9FY9 - chains D and H of the 5 polymer chains in the assembly; structure by electron microscopy, 3.30 A resolution.

== Chain D ==
Protein: Outer membrane usher protein FimD
From: Escherichia coli
Reference sequence: P30130 (FIMD_ECOLI); residues 1-833 here correspond to UniProt positions 46-878 (UniProt number = residue number + 45)
Sequence (847 residues; row label = number of the first residue in the row):
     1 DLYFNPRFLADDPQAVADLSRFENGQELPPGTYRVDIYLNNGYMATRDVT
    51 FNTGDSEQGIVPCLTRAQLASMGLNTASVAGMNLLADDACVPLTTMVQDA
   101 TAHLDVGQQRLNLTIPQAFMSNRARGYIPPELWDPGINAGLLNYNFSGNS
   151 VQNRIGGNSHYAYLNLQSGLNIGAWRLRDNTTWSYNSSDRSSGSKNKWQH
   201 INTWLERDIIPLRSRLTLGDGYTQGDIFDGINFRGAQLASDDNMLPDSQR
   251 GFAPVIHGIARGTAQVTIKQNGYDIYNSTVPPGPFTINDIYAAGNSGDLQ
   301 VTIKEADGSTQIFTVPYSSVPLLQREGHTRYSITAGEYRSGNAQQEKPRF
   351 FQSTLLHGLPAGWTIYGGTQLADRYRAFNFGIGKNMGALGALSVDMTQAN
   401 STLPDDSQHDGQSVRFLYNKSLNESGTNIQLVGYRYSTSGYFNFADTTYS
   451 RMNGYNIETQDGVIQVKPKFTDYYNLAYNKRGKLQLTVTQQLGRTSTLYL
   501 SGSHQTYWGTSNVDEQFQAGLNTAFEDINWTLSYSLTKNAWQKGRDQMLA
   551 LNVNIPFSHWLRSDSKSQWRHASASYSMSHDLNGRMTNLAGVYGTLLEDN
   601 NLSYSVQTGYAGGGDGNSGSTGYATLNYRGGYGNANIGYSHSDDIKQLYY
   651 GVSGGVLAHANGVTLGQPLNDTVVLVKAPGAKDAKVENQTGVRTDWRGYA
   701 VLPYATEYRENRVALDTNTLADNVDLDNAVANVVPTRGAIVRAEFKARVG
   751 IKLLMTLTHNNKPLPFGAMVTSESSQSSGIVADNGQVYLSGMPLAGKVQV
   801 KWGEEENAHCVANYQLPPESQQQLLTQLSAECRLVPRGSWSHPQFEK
Unresolved in the structure: 1-112, 188-195, 452-473, 563-566, 805-807, 834-847
Sequence notes: conflict P348 (Thr393 in P30130); expression tag (834-847)
Disulfide bonds: C810-C832

== Chain H ==
Protein: Type 1 fimbrin D-mannose specific adhesin
From: Escherichia coli
Reference sequence: P08191 (FIMH_ECOLI); residues 1-279 here correspond to UniProt positions 22-300 (UniProt number = residue number + 21)
Sequence (279 residues; each row starts with the number of its first residue):
     1 FACKTANGTAIPIGGGSANVYVNLAPVVNVGQNLVVDLSTQIFCHNDYPE
    51 TITDYVTLQRGSAYGGVLSNFSGTVKYSGSSYPFPTTSETPRVVYNSRTD
   101 KPWPVALYLTPVSSAGGVAIKAGSLIAVLILRQTNNYNSDDFQFVWNIYA
   151 NNDVVVPTGGCDVSARDVTVTLPDYPGSVPIPLTVYCAKSQNLGYYLSGT
   201 TADAGNSIFTNTASFSPAQGVGVQLTRNGTIIPANNTVSLGAVGTSAVSL
   251 GLTANYARTGGQVTAGNVQSIIGVTFVYQ
Disulfide bonds: C3-C44, C161-C187

== Interface between chain D and chain H ==
Contacting residue pairs - 11 pairs, chain D then chain H:
  N342(D) - Q219(H)  hydrogen bond
  A343(D) - G260(H)
  Q344(D) - Q219(H)
  Y474(D) - S214(H)
  N475(D) - S214(H)
  N475(D) - S216(H)
  N512(D) - F215(H)
  A540(D) - F215(H)  hydrophobic
  W541(D) - S216(H)
  W541(D) - G266(H)
  W541(D) - N267(H)
Interface residues without a listed pair, chain D (11 interface residues in all): Y478, Y507, T510
Interface residues without a listed pair, chain H (10 interface residues in all): A213, P217, A265

== Summary ==
Chain D and chain H form an interface of 11 and 10 residues respectively, with 1 hydrogen bond. Its one
hydrogen-bonded contact is N342(D)-Q219(H).
Chain D is Outer membrane usher protein FimD and chain H is Type 1 fimbrin D-mannose specific adhesin, both
from Escherichia coli; the structure, Cryo-EM structure of the type 1 chaperone-usher pilus FimD-tip complex
(FimDHGFC) - Conformer 1, was determined by electron microscopy (same publication as 9FW9, 9FWB, 9FX0, 9FX8,
9FXB and 9FXS).
